Entry 6KDO (X-ray diffraction, 2.57 A resolution); this record covers chains A and E of the 3 polymer chains in the assembly.

== Chain A ==
Molecule: HIV-1 reverse transcriptase p66 subunit
Source organism: Human immunodeficiency virus 1
UniProtKB: D3XFN5 (D3XFN5_9HIV1); residues 1-555 here correspond to UniProt positions 100-654 (UniProt number = residue number + 99)
Chain sequence (557 residues; numbered -1 to 555; the number before each row is that of its first residue; numbers below 1 keep their minus sign (Met-1 is residue -1)):
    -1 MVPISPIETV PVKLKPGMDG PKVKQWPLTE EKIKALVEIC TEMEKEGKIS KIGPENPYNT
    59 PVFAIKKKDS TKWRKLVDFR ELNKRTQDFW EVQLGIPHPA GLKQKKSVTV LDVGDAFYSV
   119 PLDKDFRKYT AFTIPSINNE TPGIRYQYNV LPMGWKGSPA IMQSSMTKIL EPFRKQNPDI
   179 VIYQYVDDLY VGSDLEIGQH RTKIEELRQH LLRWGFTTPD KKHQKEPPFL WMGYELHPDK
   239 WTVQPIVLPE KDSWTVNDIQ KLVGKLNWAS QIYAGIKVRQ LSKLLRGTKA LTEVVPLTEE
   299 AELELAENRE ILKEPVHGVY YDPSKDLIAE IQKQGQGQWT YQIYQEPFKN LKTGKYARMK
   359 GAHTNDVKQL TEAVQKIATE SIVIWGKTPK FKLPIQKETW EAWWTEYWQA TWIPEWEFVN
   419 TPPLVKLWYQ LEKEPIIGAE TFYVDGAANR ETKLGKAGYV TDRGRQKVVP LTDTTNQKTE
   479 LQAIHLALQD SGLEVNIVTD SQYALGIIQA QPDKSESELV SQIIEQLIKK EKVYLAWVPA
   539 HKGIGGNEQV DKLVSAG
Disordered / not traced: -1 to 1, 554-555
Differences from the reference sequence: expression tag (-1 to 0); engineered mutation Phe115 (Tyr214 in D3XFN5), Tyr116 (Phe215 in D3XFN5), Met151 (Gln250 in D3XFN5), Met160 (Phe259 in D3XFN5), Ser162 (Cys261 in D3XFN5), Val184 (Met283 in D3XFN5), Ser280 (Cys379 in D3XFN5)
Small-molecule neighbours: Lamivudine Triphosphate (1RZ): Phe115, Met151, Val184, Asp185
What the authors report for this chain:
  - binding site for Lamivudine Triphosphate: Val184, Asp185
  - contacts within the chain: Val90-Gln161 (backbone contact), Gln161-Val184
  - mutagenesis - Q182G: abolished growth

== Chain E ==
Molecule: DNA/RNA
Sequence (38 nucleotides; each row starts with the number of its first residue; numbers below 1 keep their minus sign (DT-4 is residue -4)):
    -4 TAATGCCCCC CCTTCGGTGC TTTGCACCGA AGGGGGGG
Disordered / not traced: -4 to -2
Modified / non-standard residues: OMC (o2'-methylycytidine-5'-monophosphate) at position 2; OMC (o2'-methylycytidine-5'-monophosphate) at position 4
Small-molecule neighbours: Lamivudine Triphosphate (1RZ): DG0, DC1, DG33

== How chain A and chain E interact ==
Residue-residue contacts - 70 pairs, chain A then chain E:
  Trp24(A) with DT-1(E), hydrogen bond to the base
  Phe61(A) with DT-1(E), stacking on the base
  Leu74(A) with DG0(E), base contact
  Val75(A) with DG0(E), sugar contact
  Asp76(A) with DG0(E), sugar contact
  Arg78(A) with DT-1(E), hydrogen bond to the phosphate; DG0(E), salt bridge to the phosphate
  Asn81(A) with DC1(E), sugar contact
  Glu89(A) with OMC_2(E), hydrogen bond to the sugar; DC3(E), phosphate contact
  Gln91(A) with OMC_2(E), base contact; DC3(E), sugar contact
  Leu92(A) with OMC_4(E), sugar contact
  Ile94(A) with DC3(E), base contact; OMC_4(E), sugar contact; DG31(E), base contact
  Met151(A) with DG0(E), base contact
  Gly152(A) with DG0(E), sugar contact; DC1(E), sugar contact
  Lys154(A) with DC1(E), phosphate contact; OMC_2(E), phosphate contact
  Pro157(A) with DC1(E), base contact; OMC_2(E), sugar contact
  Gln161(A) with OMC_2(E), base contact
  Tyr183(A) with DC3(E), hydrogen bond to the base; DG32(E), hydrogen bond to the base; DG33(E), sugar contact
  Val184(A) with DG33(E), sugar contact
  Asp185(A) with DG33(E), phosphate contact
  Met230(A) with DG32(E), sugar contact; DG33(E), phosphate contact
  Gly231(A) with DG32(E), phosphate contact
  Asn255(A) with DG28(E), hydrogen bond to the phosphate; DG29(E), hydrogen bond to the phosphate
  Gln258(A) with DG28(E), sugar contact; DG29(E), sugar contact
  Lys259(A) with DG29(E), phosphate contact; DG30(E), sugar contact
  Gly262(A) with DG30(E), sugar contact
  Lys263(A) with DG30(E), sugar contact; DG31(E), salt bridge to the phosphate
  Asn265(A) with DC6(E), phosphate contact
  Trp266(A) with DG31(E), sugar contact
  Val276(A) with DC7(E), phosphate contact
  Ser280(A) with DC7(E), phosphate contact; DT8(E), phosphate contact
  Lys281(A) with DT8(E), phosphate contact
  Arg284(A) with DT8(E), salt bridge to the phosphate; DT9(E), phosphate contact
  Gly285(A) with DT9(E), hydrogen bond to the phosphate
  Leu289(A) with DG28(E), sugar contact
  Lys353(A) with DC6(E), hydrogen bond to the phosphate; DC7(E), salt bridge to the phosphate
  Ala355(A) with DC7(E), phosphate contact
  Arg356(A) with DC7(E), phosphate contact
  Gly359(A) with DC22(E), phosphate contact
  Ala360(A) with DC22(E), hydrogen bond to the phosphate
  His361(A) with DA21(E), salt bridge to the phosphate
  Lys374(A) with DC5(E), phosphate contact; DC6(E), salt bridge to the phosphate
  Arg448(A) with DT18(E), hydrogen bond to the base
  Thr473(A) with DG19(E), phosphate contact; DC20(E), hydrogen bond to the phosphate
  Asn474(A) with DT18(E), hydrogen bond to the phosphate
  Gln475(A) with DT18(E), hydrogen bond to the phosphate; DC20(E), sugar contact
  Lys476(A) with DC20(E), phosphate contact
  Tyr501(A) with DC20(E), hydrogen bond to the phosphate; DA21(E), hydrogen bond to the phosphate
  Ile505(A) with DA21(E), phosphate contact
Other interface residues (no listed pair), chain A (54 interface residues in all): Gly93, Trp153, Asp186, Gln242, Leu283, Lys358
Other interface residues (no listed pair), chain E (24 interface residues in all): DT17, DC23

== Summary ==
54 residues of chain A and 24 residues of chain E are in contact; the contacts include 16 hydrogen bonds, 6
salt bridges and 1 aromatic stacking contact. Among the polar pairs are Trp24(A)-DT-1(E), Tyr183(A)-DC3(E) and
Tyr183(A)-DG32(E). The paper reports a binding site for Lamivudine Triphosphate at Val184(A) and Asp185(A);
Q182G of chain A abolishes growth.
Chain A is HIV-1 reverse transcriptase p66 subunit (Human immunodeficiency virus 1) and chain E is DNA/RNA;
the structure, HIV-1 reverse transcriptase with Q151M/Y115F/F116Y/M184V/F160M:DNA:lamivudine 5'-triphosphate
ternary complex, was determined by X-ray diffraction, deposited together with 6KDJ, 6KDK, 6KDM and 6KDN.
